9ESQ - chains A and B; structure by X-ray diffraction, 2.38 A resolution.

== Chain A ==
Protein: Cyclin-dependent kinase 2
Source organism: Homo sapiens
Notes: EC 2.7.11.22
UniProtKB: P24941 (CDK2_HUMAN); numbering as in UniProt (aligned over 1-298)
Amino-acid sequence (302 residues; numbered -3 to 298; the number before each row is that of its first residue; numbers below 1 keep their minus sign (Gly-3 is residue -3)):
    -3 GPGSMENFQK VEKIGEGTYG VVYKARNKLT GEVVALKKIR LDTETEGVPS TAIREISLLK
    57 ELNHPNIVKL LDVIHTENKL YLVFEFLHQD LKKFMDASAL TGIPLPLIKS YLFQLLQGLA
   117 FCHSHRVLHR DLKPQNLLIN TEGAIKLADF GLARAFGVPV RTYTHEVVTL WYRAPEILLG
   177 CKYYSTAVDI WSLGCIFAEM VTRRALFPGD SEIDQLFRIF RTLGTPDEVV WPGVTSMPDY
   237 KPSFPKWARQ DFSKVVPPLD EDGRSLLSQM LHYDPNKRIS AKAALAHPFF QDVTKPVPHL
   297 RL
Unresolved in the structure: 297-298
Sequence notes: expression tag (-3 to 0)
Modified / non-standard residues: Thr160 (phosphothreonine; TPO)
Curated features (UniProtKB/Swiss-Prot):
  - active site: Asp127 (Proton acceptor)
  - binding site (ATP): Ile10 to Val18, Lys33, Glu81 to Leu83, Asp86, Lys129 to Asn132, Asp145
  - binding site (Mg(2+)): Asn132, Asp145
  - site (CDK7 binding): Lys9, Lys88, Lys89, Leu166
  - modified residue: Met1 (N-acetylmethionine), Lys6 (N6-acetyllysine), Thr14 (Phosphothreonine), Tyr15 (Phosphotyrosine), Tyr19 (Phosphotyrosine), Thr160 (Phosphothreonine)
  - natural variant: Pro45 (P45L: In a glioblastoma multiforme sample)
  - mutagenesis: Lys9 (K9F: Reduced phosphorylation by CAK), Thr14 (T14A: 2-fold increase in activity), Tyr15 (Y15F: 2-fold increase in activity), Lys88 to Lys89 (Reduced phosphorylation by CAK), Thr160 (T160A: Abolishes activity), Leu166 (L166R: Reduced phosphorylation by CAK and reduced kinase activity)
Small-molecule neighbours:
  - 4-bromanyl-2-oxidanyl-benzoic acid (IT4), molecule 1: Gly-3, Ile52, Lys56, Leu66, Leu67, Asp68, Val69, His71
  - 4-bromanyl-2-oxidanyl-benzoic acid (IT4), molecule 2: Met1, Phe4, Gln5, Lys6, Tyr19, Leu32, Lys34, Tyr77
  - 4-bromanyl-2-oxidanyl-benzoic acid (IT4), molecule 3: Ile10, Val18, Ala31, Lys33, Glu51, Val64, Phe80, Glu81, Phe82, Leu83, Leu134, Ala144, Asp145, Phe146
  - 4-bromanyl-2-oxidanyl-benzoic acid (IT4), molecule 4: Ile209, Phe213, Lys237

== Chain B ==
Protein: Cyclin-A2
Source organism: Bos taurus
UniProtKB: P30274 (CCNA2_BOVIN); residues 172-432 here correspond to UniProt positions 170-430 (UniProt number = residue number - 2)
Amino-acid sequence (268 residues; row label = number of the first residue in the row):
   171 GVNEVPDYHE DIHTYLREME VKCKPKVGYM KKQPDITNSM RAILVDWLVE VGEEYKLQNE
   231 TLHLAVNYID RFLSSMSVLR GKLQLVGTAA MLLASKFEEI YPPEVAEFVY ITDDTYTKKQ
   291 VLRMEHLVLK VLAFDLAAPT INQFLTQYFL HQQPANCKVE SLAMFLGELS LIDADPYLKY
   351 LPSVIAAAAF HLALYTVTGQ SWPESLVQKT GYTLETLKPC LLDLHQTYLR APQHAQQSIR
   411 EKYKNSKYHG VSLLNPPETL NVHHHHHH
Unresolved in the structure: 433-438
Sequence notes: expression tag (171, 433-438)
Small-molecule neighbours:
  - 4-bromanyl-2-oxidanyl-benzoic acid (IT4), molecule 1: Met210, Ile213, Leu214, Arg250, Leu253, Gln254
  - 4-bromanyl-2-oxidanyl-benzoic acid (IT4), molecule 2: Ile213, Trp217, Gln254

== Interface between chain A and chain B ==
Residue-residue contacts (77):
  Thr41(A) - Lys288(B)  hydrogen bond (backbone-side chain)
  Thr41(A) - Leu292(B)
  Glu42(A) - Lys266(B)  hydrogen bond (backbone-side chain)
  Glu42(A) - Glu274(B)
  Glu42(A) - Val275(B)  hydrogen bond (side chain-backbone)
  Glu42(A) - Leu292(B)
  Gly43(A) - Lys266(B)
  Gly43(A) - Leu292(B)
  Gly43(A) - Glu295(B)
  Val44(A) - Lys266(B)  hydrogen bond (backbone-side chain)
  Val44(A) - Glu295(B)  hydrogen bond (backbone-side chain)
  Val44(A) - Leu299(B)  hydrophobic
  Ser46(A) - Lys266(B)
  Ile49(A) - Leu263(B)  hydrophobic
  Ile49(A) - Lys266(B)
  Ile49(A) - Leu306(B)  hydrophobic
  Arg50(A) - Lys266(B)
  Arg50(A) - Phe267(B)  hydrogen bond (side chain-backbone)
  Arg50(A) - Glu269(B)
  Ile52(A) - Phe304(B)  hydrophobic
  Ser53(A) - Phe267(B)
  Ser53(A) - Phe304(B)
  Ser53(A) - Leu306(B)
  Lys56(A) - Ala303(B)  hydrogen bond (side chain-backbone)
  Lys56(A) - Asp305(B)  salt bridge
  Glu57(A) - Tyr185(B)  hydrogen bond
  Glu57(A) - Ala307(B)
  His71(A) - His296(B)
  His71(A) - Phe304(B)
  Thr72(A) - His296(B)
  Ala116(A) - Tyr178(B)
  His119(A) - Tyr178(B)
  His119(A) - Ile182(B)
  Ser120(A) - Tyr178(B)
  Ser120(A) - Asp181(B)  hydrogen bond
  Ser120(A) - Ile182(B)
  His121(A) - Tyr185(B)
  Arg122(A) - Ile182(B)
  Arg122(A) - Tyr185(B)
  Arg122(A) - Ala307(B)  hydrogen bond (side chain-backbone)
  Arg150(A) - Glu268(B)  salt bridge
  Arg150(A) - Glu269(B)
  Arg150(A) - Ile270(B)
  Ala151(A) - Phe267(B)  hydrophobic
  Phe152(A) - Val175(B)  hydrophobic
  Phe152(A) - Ile182(B)  hydrophobic
  Val154(A) - Glu174(B)
  Val154(A) - Val175(B)  hydrophobic
  Val154(A) - Ile182(B)  hydrophobic
  Val154(A) - Thr316(B)  hydrogen bond (backbone-side chain)
  Val154(A) - Gln317(B)  hydrogen bond (backbone-backbone)
  Pro155(A) - Asn173(B)
  Pro155(A) - Thr316(B)
  Pro155(A) - Leu320(B)
  Val156(A) - Asn173(B)  hydrogen bond (backbone-backbone)
  Arg157(A) - Gln228(B)  hydrogen bond
  Arg157(A) - Glu230(B)
  Arg157(A) - Glu268(B)  salt bridge
  Thr158(A) - Ile270(B)
  Tyr159(A) - Ile270(B)
  Thr160(A) - Glu269(B)
  Thr160(A) - Ile270(B)
  Tyr179(A) - Asn173(B)
  Ser181(A) - Val172(B)  hydrogen bond (side chain-backbone)
  Ser181(A) - Asn173(B)
  Ser181(A) - Val175(B)
  Thr182(A) - Val172(B)
  Thr182(A) - Val175(B)
  Pro271(A) - Val172(B)
  Asn272(A) - Gly171(B)  hydrogen bond (side chain-backbone)
  Asn272(A) - Val172(B)  hydrogen bond (side chain-backbone)
  Ser276(A) - Asp177(B)  hydrogen bond
  Ser276(A) - Tyr178(B)
  Ala277(A) - Tyr178(B)  hydrogen bond (backbone-side chain)
  Lys278(A) - Asp177(B)  hydrogen bond (side chain-backbone)
  Lys278(A) - Tyr178(B)  hydrogen bond (backbone-side chain)
  Lys278(A) - Asp181(B)  salt bridge
Other interface residues (no listed pair), chain A (43 interface residues in all): Leu54, Val69, Glu73, Leu76, Tyr180, Ala183, Ala279
Other interface residues (no listed pair), chain B (39 interface residues in all): His179, Leu186, Met189, Arg293, Lys300, Gln313

== Overview ==
The interface between chain A and chain B involves 43 residues on one side and 39 on the other; the contacts
include 21 hydrogen bonds and 4 salt bridges. Polar pairs include Lys56(A)-Asp305(B), Arg150(A)-Glu268(B) and
Arg157(A)-Glu268(B). Chain A binds 4 copies of 4-bromanyl-2-oxidanyl-benzoic acid.
Chain A is Cyclin-dependent kinase 2 (Homo sapiens) and chain B is Cyclin-A2 (Bos taurus); the structure,
CDK2-cyclin A in complex with FragLite 24, was determined by X-ray diffraction, deposited together with 9ESJ,
9ESK, 9ESL, 9ESN, 9ESO, 9ESP and 21 further entries.
